Entry 5VY4 (electron microscopy, 3.30 A resolution); this record covers chains Y and 0 of the 28 polymer chains in the assembly.

# Chain Y (and 0)
Protein: Proteasome subunit alpha
From: Thermoplasma acidophilum
Notes: EC 3.4.25.1; chain 0 of this document is another copy of the same molecule, construct and numbering; everything in this record applies to it too
UniProtKB: P25156 (PSA_THEAC); numbering as in UniProt (aligned over 10-233)
Amino-acid sequence (224 residues; numbered 10 to 233; the number before each row is that of its first residue):
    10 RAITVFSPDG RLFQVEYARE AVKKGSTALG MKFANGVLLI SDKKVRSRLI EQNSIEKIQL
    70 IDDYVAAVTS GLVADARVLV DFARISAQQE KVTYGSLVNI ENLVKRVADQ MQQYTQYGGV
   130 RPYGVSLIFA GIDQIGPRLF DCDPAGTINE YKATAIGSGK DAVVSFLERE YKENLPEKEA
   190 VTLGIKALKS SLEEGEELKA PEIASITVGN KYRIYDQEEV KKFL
Disordered / not traced: 10-12

# Chain Y / chain 0 interface
Contacting residue pairs - 60 pairs, chain Y then chain 0:
  Gln23(Y) - Val14(0)
  Gln23(Y) - Phe15(0)  hydrogen bond (side chain-backbone)
  Tyr26(Y) - Phe15(0)  hydrophobic
  Tyr26(Y) - Ser16(0)
  Tyr26(Y) - Pro17(0)  hydrophobic
  Tyr26(Y) - Gly19(0)
  Ala27(Y) - Phe15(0)  hydrophobic
  Glu29(Y) - Pro17(0)
  Glu29(Y) - Asp18(0)
  Glu29(Y) - Gly19(0)
  Ala30(Y) - Gly19(0)
  Lys33(Y) - Asp18(0)  hydrogen bond (side chain-backbone)
  Lys33(Y) - Arg20(0)
  Ser56(Y) - Glu177(0)  hydrogen bond
  Arg57(Y) - Lys161(0)
  Arg57(Y) - Leu176(0)  hydrogen bond (side chain-backbone)
  Arg57(Y) - Glu177(0)  hydrogen bond (side chain-backbone)
  Arg57(Y) - Glu179(0)  hydrogen bond (side chain-backbone)
  Arg57(Y) - Tyr180(0)  hydrogen bond (side chain-backbone)
  Leu58(Y) - Tyr160(0)
  Leu58(Y) - Lys161(0)  hydrogen bond (backbone-backbone)
  Leu58(Y) - Ala162(0)
  Leu58(Y) - Leu176(0)
  Leu58(Y) - Glu177(0)
  Leu58(Y) - Tyr180(0)  hydrophobic
  Ile59(Y) - Glu159(0)
  Ile59(Y) - Tyr160(0)  hydrophobic
  Glu60(Y) - Lys41(0)  salt bridge
  Glu60(Y) - Glu159(0)  hydrogen bond (backbone-backbone)
  Glu60(Y) - Tyr160(0)
  Glu60(Y) - Lys161(0)
  Ser63(Y) - Arg147(0)
  Ser63(Y) - Glu159(0)  hydrogen bond
  Leu81(Y) - Leu21(0)  hydrophobic
  Val82(Y) - Thr156(0)
  Ala83(Y) - Gln121(0)
  Ala83(Y) - Ala154(0)
  Ala83(Y) - Gly155(0)
  Asp84(Y) - Gln121(0)  hydrogen bond
  Asp84(Y) - Gln125(0)
  Arg86(Y) - Ala117(0)  hydrogen bond (side chain-backbone)
  Arg86(Y) - Asp118(0)  salt bridge
  Arg86(Y) - Gly155(0)  hydrogen bond (side chain-backbone)
  Arg86(Y) - Ile157(0)
  Val87(Y) - Asp118(0)
  Val87(Y) - Gln121(0)
  Asp90(Y) - Asp118(0)
  Tyr123(Y) - Gln125(0)
  Tyr123(Y) - Tyr126(0)  hydrogen bond
  Gly128(Y) - Tyr126(0)
  Gly128(Y) - Gly127(0)  hydrogen bond (backbone-backbone)
  Val129(Y) - Gln125(0)
  Val129(Y) - Tyr126(0)  hydrophobic
  Arg130(Y) - Thr13(0)
  Arg130(Y) - Phe15(0)
  Arg130(Y) - Leu21(0)
  Arg130(Y) - Thr124(0)  hydrogen bond (side chain-backbone)
  Arg130(Y) - Gln125(0)  hydrogen bond (backbone-side chain)
  Pro131(Y) - Phe15(0)
  Tyr132(Y) - Gln125(0)
Interface residues without a listed pair, chain Y (26 interface residues in all): Gly133
Interface residues without a listed pair, chain 0 (33 interface residues in all): Lys114, Val173, Arg178

# Summary
Chain Y and chain 0 form an interface of 26 and 33 residues respectively, with 17 hydrogen bonds and 2 salt
bridges. Among the polar pairs are Glu60(Y)-Lys41(0), Arg86(Y)-Asp118(0) and Gln23(Y)-Phe15(0).
Both chains are Proteasome subunit alpha (Thermoplasma acidophilum). Entry 5VY4 (Thermoplasma acidophilum 20S
Proteasome using 200keV with image shift) was determined by electron microscopy together with 5VY3 and 5VY5
from the same study.
